Entry 7JPS (electron microscopy, 4.40 A resolution (low resolution: residue-level contacts below are approximate; hydrogen-bond / salt-bridge calls are withheld)); this record covers chains A and D of the 7 polymer chains in the assembly.

# Chain A
Protein: Origin recognition complex subunit 1
From: Homo sapiens
UniProtKB: Q13415 (ORC1_HUMAN); residue numbers follow UniProt; this construct covers 471-861
Amino-acid sequence (392 residues; each row starts with the number of its first residue):
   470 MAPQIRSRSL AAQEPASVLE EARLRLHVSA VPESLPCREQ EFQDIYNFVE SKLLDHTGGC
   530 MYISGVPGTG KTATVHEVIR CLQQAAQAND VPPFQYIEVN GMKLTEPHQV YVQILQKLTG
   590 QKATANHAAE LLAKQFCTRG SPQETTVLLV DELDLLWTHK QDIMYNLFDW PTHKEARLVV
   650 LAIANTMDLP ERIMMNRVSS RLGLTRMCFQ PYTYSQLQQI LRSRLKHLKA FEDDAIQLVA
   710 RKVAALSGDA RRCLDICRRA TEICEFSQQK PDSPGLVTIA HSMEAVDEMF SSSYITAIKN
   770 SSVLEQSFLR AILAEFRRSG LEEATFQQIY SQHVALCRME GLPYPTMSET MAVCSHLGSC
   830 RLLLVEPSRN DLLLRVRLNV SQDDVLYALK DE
Unresolved in the structure: 470-485, 606-613, 664-673, 738-743, 861
Construct notes: initiating methionine (470)
Ion coordination: Mg2+: Thr-541 (together with ATP)
Residues lining bound ligands: ATP (adenosine-5'-triphosphate): Val-497, Val-500, Pro-501, Leu-504, Pro-505, Arg-507, Val-535, Pro-536, Gly-537, Thr-538, Gly-539, Lys-540, Thr-541, Ala-542, Asp-620, Glu-621, Ile-652, Asn-654, Tyr-681, Ile-689, Arg-693, Ala-719, Arg-720
Swiss-Prot annotation at these positions:
  - binding site (ATP): Val-500, Gly-534 to Ala-542, Glu-621, Asn-654, Arg-720
  - binding site (Mg(2+)): Asp-620, Glu-621
  - modified residue: Ser-478 (Phosphoserine)
What the authors report for this chain:
  - binding site for the 13-nt DNA strand: His-628, Lys-629

# Chain D
Protein: Origin recognition complex subunit 4
From: Homo sapiens
UniProtKB: O43929 (ORC4_HUMAN); numbering as in UniProt (aligned over 1-436)
Amino-acid sequence (436 residues; each row starts with the number of its first residue):
     1 MSSRKSKSNS LIHTECLSQV QRILRERFCR QSPHSNLFGV QVQYKHLSEL LKRTALHGES
    61 NSVLIIGPRG SGKTMLINHA LKELMEIEEV SENVLQVHLN GLLQINDKIA LKEITRQLNL
   121 ENVVGDKVFG SFAENLSFLL EALKKGDRTS SCPVIFILDE FDLFAHHKNQ TLLYNLFDIS
   181 QSAQTPIAVI GLTCRLDILE LLEKRVKSRF SHRQIHLMNS FGFPQYVKIF KEQLSLPAEF
   241 PDKVFAEKWN ENVQYLSEDR SVQEVLQKHF NISKNLRSLH MLLMLALNRV TASHPFMTAV
   301 DLMEASQLCS MDSKANIVHG LSVLEICLII AMKHLNDIYE EEPFNFQMVY NEFQKFVQRK
   361 AHSVYNFEKP VVMKAFEHLQ QLELIKPMER TSGNSQREYQ LMKLLLDNTQ IMNALQKYPN
   421 CPTDVRQWAT SSLSWL
Unresolved in the structure: 1-16, 66, 143-151, 432-436
Ion coordination: Mg2+: Thr-74 (together with ATP)
Residues lining bound ligands: ATP (adenosine-5'-triphosphate): Gln-31, His-34, Asn-36, Leu-37, Phe-38, Val-40, Arg-69, Gly-70, Ser-71, Gly-72, Lys-73, Thr-74, Met-75, Gln-233, Leu-276, Arg-277, His-280
Swiss-Prot annotation at these positions:
  - binding site (ATP): Gly-67 to Thr-74
  - modified residue: Lys-7 (N6-methyllysine)

# Chain A / chain D interface
Residue-residue contacts (74):
  Arg-492(A) with Glu-59(D)
  His-496(A) with Gly-58(D); Ser-60(D)
  Val-497(A) with Gln-181(D)
  Ser-498(A) with Gln-181(D); Ser-182(D)
  Met-571(A) with Thr-171(D); Tyr-174(D); Arg-205(D)
  Lys-572(A) with Ser-131(D); Phe-132(D); Ala-133(D); Asp-178(D)
  Thr-574(A) with Lys-108(D); Phe-132(D)
  Gln-578(A) with Gly-130(D)
  Gln-582(A) with Gly-130(D); Ser-131(D)
  Glu-621(A) with Arg-205(D)
  Leu-624(A) with Asn-169(D)
  Asn-654(A) with Arg-205(D)
  Arg-720(A) with Ser-208(D); Arg-209(D)
  Arg-721(A) with His-212(D)
  Asp-724(A) with Ser-211(D)
  Arg-727(A) with Glu-59(D); Ser-60(D); Asn-61(D)
  Arg-728(A) with His-46(D); Arg-213(D)
  Glu-731(A) with Arg-53(D)
  Phe-735(A) with Glu-49(D)
  Glu-757(A) with Gln-214(D)
  Met-758(A) with His-212(D)
  Ser-760(A) with Gln-214(D)
  Ser-762(A) with His-216(D)
  Tyr-763(A) with Leu-196(D); Asp-197(D); Glu-200(D)
  Ala-766(A) with Leu-196(D)
  Asn-769(A) with Met-218(D); Asn-219(D); Ser-220(D); Lys-274(D)
  Ser-771(A) with Asn-271(D); Ile-272(D)
  Val-772(A) with Asn-271(D)
  Leu-773(A) with Asn-271(D); Ile-272(D)
  Gln-796(A) with Asp-407(D)
  Tyr-799(A) with Asp-407(D)
  Leu-811(A) with Asn-271(D)
  Tyr-813(A) with Thr-409(D)
  Thr-815(A) with Asp-312(D)
  Met-816(A) with Asp-407(D); Gln-410(D)
  Ser-817(A) with Met-311(D); Asp-312(D); Ser-313(D)
  Glu-818(A) with Ile-272(D)
  His-825(A) with Pro-68(D); Asn-275(D)
  Ser-828(A) with Cys-194(D); Arg-195(D)
  Cys-829(A) with Cys-194(D); Leu-196(D)
  Arg-830(A) with Arg-195(D); Asp-197(D)
  Leu-831(A) with Leu-196(D)
  Arg-838(A) with Lys-386(D)
  Asp-840(A) with Lys-314(D); Leu-405(D)
  Leu-841(A) with Leu-405(D)
  Asn-848(A) with Asp-197(D)
Also at the interface, not in a pair above, chain A (53 interface residues in all): Pro-536, Leu-573, Glu-575, Gln-585, Ser-770, Glu-774, Asn-839
Also at the interface, not in a pair above, chain D (55 interface residues in all): Arg-69, Ser-180, Phe-210, Phe-270, Ser-273, Leu-404, Leu-406

# Summary
Chain A and chain D form an interface of 53 and 55 residues respectively. Bound to chain A: ATP. Ligands of
chain D: ATP. The paper reports a binding site for the 13-nt DNA strand at His-628(A) and Lys-629(A).
Here chain A is Origin recognition complex subunit 1 and chain D is Origin recognition complex subunit 4, both
from Homo sapiens. Entry 7JPS (ORC-DNA: Human Origin Recognition Complex (ORC) with DNA bound in the core) was
determined by electron microscopy, deposited together with 7JPP, 7JPR, 7JPO and 7JPQ.
